8B0B - chains AAA and BBB; structure by X-ray diffraction, 1.95 A resolution.

Chain AAA:
Name: Heparanase 50 kDa subunit
Organism: Homo sapiens
Reference sequence: Q9Y251 (HPSE_HUMAN); numbering as in UniProt (aligned over 160-543)
Amino-acid sequence (385 residues; numbered 159 to 543; the number before each row is that of its first residue):
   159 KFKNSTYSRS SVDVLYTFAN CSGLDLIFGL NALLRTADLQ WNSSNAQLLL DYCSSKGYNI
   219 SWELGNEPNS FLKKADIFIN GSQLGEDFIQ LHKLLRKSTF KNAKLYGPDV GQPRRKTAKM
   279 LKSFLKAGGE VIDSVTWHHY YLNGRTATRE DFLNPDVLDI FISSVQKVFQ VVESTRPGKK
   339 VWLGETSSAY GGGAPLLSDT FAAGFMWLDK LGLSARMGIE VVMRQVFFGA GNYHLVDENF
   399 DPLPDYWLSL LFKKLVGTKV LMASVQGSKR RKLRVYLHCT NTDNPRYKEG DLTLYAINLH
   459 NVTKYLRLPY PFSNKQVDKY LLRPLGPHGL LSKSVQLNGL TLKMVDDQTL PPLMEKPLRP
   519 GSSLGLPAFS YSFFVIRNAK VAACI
Not modelled in the structure: 159
Construct notes: expression tag (159); variant Arg307 (Lys in Q9Y251)
Disulfide bonds: Cys437-Cys542
Glycans and other covalent adducts: N-acetylglucosamine (NAG) linked to Asn200, Asn238, Asn459; compound OUU linked to Glu343
Ligand contacts: OUU ((1S,2R,3R,4S,6S)-2-(2-acetamidoethoxy)-3,4,6-tris(oxidanyl)cyclohexane-1-carboxylic acid): Asn224, Glu225, Tyr298, Ala347, Tyr348, Gly349, Gly350, Gln383, Val384, Gly387, Ala388, Gly389, Tyr391
UniProt features mapped onto this chain:
  - region: Phe527 to Ile543 (Required for transferring proheparanase to the Golgi apparatus, secretion and subsequent enzyme activity and for enhancement of PKB/AKT1 phosphorylation)
  - active site: Glu225 (Proton donor), Glu343 (Nucleophile)
  - binding site (heparan sulfate group): Gln270 to Lys280, His296, Arg303, Tyr348 to Gly350, Gly389 to Tyr391
  - glycosylation (N-linked (GlcNAc...) asparagine): Asn162, Asn178, Asn200, Asn217, Asn238, Asn459
What the authors report for this chain:
  - binding site for OUU: Tyr391

Chain BBB:
Name: Heparanase 8 kDa subunit
Organism: Homo sapiens
Reference sequence: Q9Y251 (HPSE_HUMAN); numbering as in UniProt (aligned over 36-109)
Amino-acid sequence (74 residues; each row starts with the number of its first residue):
    36 QDVVDLDFFT QEPLHLVSPS FLSVTIDANL ATDPRFLILL GSPKLRTLAR GLSPAYLRFG
    96 GTKTDFLIFD PKKE
Not modelled in the structure: 109
Ligand contacts: OUU ((1S,2R,3R,4S,6S)-2-(2-acetamidoethoxy)-3,4,6-tris(oxidanyl)cyclohexane-1-carboxylic acid): Asp62, Asn64, Arg93, Gly96, Thr97
UniProt features mapped onto this chain:
  - binding site (heparan sulfate group): Asp62 to Asn64, Thr97
What the authors report for this chain:
  - binding site for OUU: Asp62

Chain AAA / chain BBB interface:
Contacting residue pairs (200; chain AAA residue first):
  Phe160(AAA) - Phe101(BBB)  hydrophobic
  Lys161(AAA) - Lys98(BBB)  hydrogen bond (backbone-side chain)
  Lys161(AAA) - Phe101(BBB)
  Asn162(AAA) - Phe101(BBB)
  Asn162(AAA) - Ile103(BBB)
  Ser163(AAA) - Thr67(BBB)
  Ser163(AAA) - Lys98(BBB)  hydrogen bond
  Ser163(AAA) - Phe101(BBB)  hydrogen bond (backbone-backbone)
  Ser163(AAA) - Leu102(BBB)
  Ser163(AAA) - Ile103(BBB)  hydrogen bond (backbone-backbone)
  Thr164(AAA) - Ile103(BBB)
  Thr164(AAA) - Lys108(BBB)  hydrogen bond
  Tyr165(AAA) - Leu102(BBB)  hydrophobic
  Tyr165(AAA) - Ile103(BBB)  hydrogen bond (backbone-backbone)
  Tyr165(AAA) - Phe104(BBB)  hydrophobic
  Tyr165(AAA) - Asp105(BBB)  hydrogen bond (backbone-backbone)
  Ser166(AAA) - Phe104(BBB)
  Ser166(AAA) - Asp105(BBB)
  Ser166(AAA) - Lys108(BBB)
  Arg167(AAA) - Phe104(BBB)
  Arg167(AAA) - Asp105(BBB)
  Arg167(AAA) - Pro106(BBB)  hydrogen bond (side chain-backbone)
  Arg167(AAA) - Lys107(BBB)  hydrogen bond (side chain-backbone)
  Arg167(AAA) - Lys108(BBB)
  Ser168(AAA) - Leu72(BBB)
  Ser169(AAA) - Phe71(BBB)
  Val170(AAA) - Phe104(BBB)  hydrophobic
  Val172(AAA) - Leu72(BBB)  hydrophobic
  Val172(AAA) - Leu75(BBB)  hydrophobic
  Leu173(AAA) - Leu75(BBB)  hydrophobic
  Leu173(AAA) - Phe94(BBB)  hydrophobic
  Thr175(AAA) - Arg81(BBB)
  Phe176(AAA) - Leu75(BBB)
  Phe176(AAA) - Arg81(BBB)
  Phe176(AAA) - Ala84(BBB)  hydrophobic
  Cys179(AAA) - Arg81(BBB)  hydrogen bond
  Cys179(AAA) - Arg85(BBB)  hydrogen bond (backbone-side chain)
  Ser180(AAA) - Arg81(BBB)  hydrogen bond (side chain-backbone)
  Ser180(AAA) - Ala84(BBB)
  Ser180(AAA) - Arg85(BBB)
  Ser180(AAA) - Ser88(BBB)
  Gly181(AAA) - Ser88(BBB)  hydrogen bond (backbone-side chain)
  Leu182(AAA) - Ala90(BBB)
  Asp183(AAA) - Ala90(BBB)  hydrogen bond (backbone-backbone)
  Asp183(AAA) - Tyr91(BBB)
  Asp183(AAA) - Leu92(BBB)  hydrogen bond (backbone-backbone)
  Leu184(AAA) - Leu92(BBB)
  Ile185(AAA) - Tyr91(BBB)  hydrophobic
  Ile185(AAA) - Leu92(BBB)  hydrogen bond (backbone-backbone)
  Ile185(AAA) - Arg93(BBB)
  Ile185(AAA) - Phe94(BBB)  hydrogen bond (backbone-backbone)
  Phe186(AAA) - Phe94(BBB)  hydrophobic
  Gly187(AAA) - Phe94(BBB)  hydrogen bond (backbone-backbone)
  Gly187(AAA) - Thr99(BBB)
  Leu188(AAA) - Thr99(BBB)
  Leu188(AAA) - Asp100(BBB)
  Asn189(AAA) - Thr99(BBB)
  Asn189(AAA) - Asp100(BBB)
  Asn189(AAA) - Phe101(BBB)
  Asn189(AAA) - Leu102(BBB)  hydrogen bond (side chain-backbone)
  Ala190(AAA) - Asp100(BBB)  hydrogen bond (backbone-side chain)
  Leu191(AAA) - Asp100(BBB)
  Asn203(AAA) - Ile103(BBB)
  Asn203(AAA) - Phe104(BBB)  hydrogen bond (side chain-backbone)
  Leu206(AAA) - Phe104(BBB)  hydrophobic
  Leu207(AAA) - Phe104(BBB)  hydrophobic
  Tyr210(AAA) - Phe104(BBB)  hydrophobic
  Glu221(AAA) - Arg93(BBB)  salt bridge
  Gly223(AAA) - Asp100(BBB)
  Asn224(AAA) - Arg93(BBB)  hydrogen bond
  Asn224(AAA) - Gly96(BBB)
  Asn224(AAA) - Thr97(BBB)
  Asn224(AAA) - Asp100(BBB)  hydrogen bond (backbone-side chain)
  Phe229(AAA) - Asp100(BBB)
  Lys232(AAA) - Thr97(BBB)
  Tyr264(AAA) - Tyr91(BBB)
  Asp267(AAA) - Arg93(BBB)  salt bridge
  His296(AAA) - Arg93(BBB)
  Trp340(AAA) - Tyr91(BBB)  hydrophobic
  Gly342(AAA) - Thr60(BBB)
  Gly342(AAA) - Arg93(BBB)
  Glu343(AAA) - Arg93(BBB)  salt bridge
  Trp365(AAA) - Leu57(BBB)  hydrophobic
  Leu369(AAA) - Phe56(BBB)
  Leu369(AAA) - Leu57(BBB)  hydrophobic
  Ser372(AAA) - Phe56(BBB)
  Ala373(AAA) - His50(BBB)
  Ala373(AAA) - Val52(BBB)  hydrophobic
  Ala373(AAA) - Phe56(BBB)
  Arg374(AAA) - Leu49(BBB)
  Arg374(AAA) - His50(BBB)  hydrogen bond (backbone-side chain)
  Met375(AAA) - His50(BBB)
  Gly376(AAA) - His50(BBB)
  Ile377(AAA) - Val52(BBB)
  Ile377(AAA) - Phe56(BBB)
  Glu378(AAA) - Val52(BBB)
  Glu378(AAA) - Ser53(BBB)  hydrogen bond (backbone-backbone)
  Glu378(AAA) - Phe56(BBB)
  Val379(AAA) - Ser53(BBB)
  Val379(AAA) - Ser55(BBB)
  Val379(AAA) - Phe56(BBB)
  Val379(AAA) - Ser58(BBB)
  Val379(AAA) - Tyr91(BBB)  hydrophobic
  Val380(AAA) - Phe56(BBB)  hydrogen bond (backbone-backbone)
  Val380(AAA) - Leu57(BBB)
  Val380(AAA) - Ser58(BBB)  hydrogen bond (backbone-backbone)
  Met381(AAA) - Ser58(BBB)
  Met381(AAA) - Val59(BBB)
  Met381(AAA) - Arg93(BBB)
  Arg382(AAA) - Ser58(BBB)  hydrogen bond (backbone-backbone)
  Arg382(AAA) - Val59(BBB)
  Arg382(AAA) - Thr60(BBB)  hydrogen bond (backbone-backbone)
  Gln383(AAA) - Thr60(BBB)  hydrogen bond
  Gln383(AAA) - Asp62(BBB)  hydrogen bond
  Val384(AAA) - Thr60(BBB)
  Phe385(AAA) - Val59(BBB)  hydrophobic
  Phe385(AAA) - Thr60(BBB)  hydrogen bond (backbone-backbone)
  Phe385(AAA) - Leu80(BBB)  hydrophobic
  Phe385(AAA) - Leu83(BBB)
  Phe385(AAA) - Ala84(BBB)
  Phe385(AAA) - Leu87(BBB)  hydrophobic
  Phe386(AAA) - Ile61(BBB)
  Phe386(AAA) - Leu65(BBB)  hydrophobic
  Phe386(AAA) - Leu74(BBB)  hydrophobic
  Phe386(AAA) - Leu75(BBB)  hydrophobic
  Phe386(AAA) - Leu80(BBB)  hydrophobic
  Leu393(AAA) - Val59(BBB)  hydrophobic
  Val394(AAA) - Leu80(BBB)  hydrophobic
  Val394(AAA) - Leu83(BBB)  hydrophobic
  Asn397(AAA) - Lys79(BBB)  hydrogen bond (backbone-side chain)
  Phe398(AAA) - Leu74(BBB)  hydrophobic
  Phe398(AAA) - Ser77(BBB)
  Phe398(AAA) - Lys79(BBB)  hydrogen bond (backbone-side chain)
  Phe398(AAA) - Leu80(BBB)  hydrophobic
  Phe398(AAA) - Leu83(BBB)
  Asp399(AAA) - Lys79(BBB)  salt bridge
  Pro400(AAA) - Leu83(BBB)  hydrophobic
  Tyr404(AAA) - Leu83(BBB)  hydrogen bond (side chain-backbone)
  Ser407(AAA) - Leu57(BBB)
  Leu408(AAA) - Gly86(BBB)
  Phe410(AAA) - Phe56(BBB)  hydrophobic
  Lys411(AAA) - Leu57(BBB)  hydrogen bond (side chain-backbone)
  Lys411(AAA) - Leu87(BBB)  hydrogen bond (side chain-backbone)
  Lys411(AAA) - Pro89(BBB)  hydrogen bond (side chain-backbone)
  Thr416(AAA) - His50(BBB)
  Thr416(AAA) - Leu51(BBB)
  Thr416(AAA) - Val52(BBB)  hydrogen bond (backbone-backbone)
  Thr416(AAA) - Ser53(BBB)
  Thr416(AAA) - Pro54(BBB)
  Lys417(AAA) - His50(BBB)
  Lys417(AAA) - Leu51(BBB)
  Val418(AAA) - Pro48(BBB)
  Val418(AAA) - Leu49(BBB)  hydrogen bond (backbone-backbone)
  Val418(AAA) - His50(BBB)  hydrogen bond (backbone-backbone)
  Val418(AAA) - Val52(BBB)  hydrophobic
  Leu419(AAA) - Phe44(BBB)
  Leu419(AAA) - Glu47(BBB)
  Leu419(AAA) - Leu49(BBB)
  Met420(AAA) - Phe43(BBB)
  Met420(AAA) - Phe44(BBB)  hydrogen bond (backbone-backbone)
  Met420(AAA) - Leu49(BBB)  hydrophobic
  Ala421(AAA) - Asp42(BBB)
  Ala421(AAA) - Phe43(BBB)  hydrophobic
  Ser422(AAA) - Leu41(BBB)
  Ser422(AAA) - Asp42(BBB)  hydrogen bond (backbone-backbone)
  Val423(AAA) - Val39(BBB)  hydrophobic
  Val423(AAA) - Asp40(BBB)
  Gln424(AAA) - Asp40(BBB)  hydrogen bond (backbone-backbone)
  Gln424(AAA) - Asp42(BBB)  hydrogen bond
  Leu435(AAA) - Phe43(BBB)  hydrophobic
  Leu452(AAA) - Leu41(BBB)  hydrophobic
  Val460(AAA) - Asp37(BBB)
  Thr461(AAA) - Asp37(BBB)
  Lys462(AAA) - Asp37(BBB)  salt bridge
  Tyr463(AAA) - Asp37(BBB)  hydrogen bond (backbone-backbone)
  Tyr463(AAA) - Val38(BBB)
  Tyr463(AAA) - Val39(BBB)  hydrogen bond (backbone-backbone)
  Leu464(AAA) - Val39(BBB)
  Leu464(AAA) - Leu41(BBB)  hydrophobic
  Arg465(AAA) - Val38(BBB)
  Arg465(AAA) - Val39(BBB)  hydrogen bond (backbone-backbone)
  Arg465(AAA) - Asp40(BBB)  salt bridge
  Arg465(AAA) - Leu41(BBB)  hydrogen bond (backbone-backbone)
  Leu466(AAA) - Phe43(BBB)  hydrophobic
  Pro467(AAA) - Leu41(BBB)
  Pro467(AAA) - Phe43(BBB)  hydrophobic
  Phe470(AAA) - Phe43(BBB)  hydrophobic
  Met502(AAA) - Lys79(BBB)
  Met502(AAA) - Thr82(BBB)
  Met502(AAA) - Leu83(BBB)  hydrophobic
  Asp505(AAA) - Lys79(BBB)
  Asp505(AAA) - Thr82(BBB)  hydrogen bond (backbone-side chain)
  Gln506(AAA) - Thr82(BBB)
  Thr507(AAA) - Thr82(BBB)
  Ile534(AAA) - Phe43(BBB)  hydrophobic
  Val539(AAA) - Thr45(BBB)
  Ala541(AAA) - Thr45(BBB)
  Ala541(AAA) - Gln46(BBB)
  Ala541(AAA) - Glu47(BBB)
  Ala541(AAA) - Pro48(BBB)
Also at the interface, not in a pair above, chain AAA (105 interface residues in all): Ala177, Leu192, Ala233, Gly387, Val433, Leu450, Leu508
Also at the interface, not in a pair above, chain BBB (63 interface residues in all): Pro78

Overview:
105 residues of chain AAA face 63 of chain BBB across their interface, with 50 hydrogen bonds and 6 salt
bridges. Among the polar pairs are Glu221(AAA)-Arg93(BBB), Asp267(AAA)-Arg93(BBB) and Glu343(AAA)-Arg93(BBB).
Bound to chain BBB: compound OUU. N-acetylglucosamine is covalently linked to Asn200(AAA), Asn238(AAA) and
Asn459(AAA). The paper reports a binding site for OUU at Tyr391(AAA) and Asp62(BBB).
Here chain AAA is Heparanase 50 kDa subunit and chain BBB is Heparanase 8 kDa subunit, both from Homo sapiens.
Entry 8B0B (Crystal structure of human heparanase in complex with covalent inhibitor VB151) was determined by
X-ray diffraction together with 8B0C from the same study.
